6O7K - chains g and w of the 25 polymer chains in the assembly; structure by electron microscopy, 4.20 A resolution (low resolution: residue-level contacts below are approximate; hydrogen-bond / salt-bridge calls are withheld).

== Chain g ==
Molecule: 16S ribosomal RNA
Source organism: Escherichia coli
Sequence (1539 nucleotides; numbered 2 to 1540; the number before each row is that of its first residue):
     2 AAUUGAAGAG UUUGAUCAUG GCUCAGAUUG AACGCUGGCG GCAGGCCUAA CACAUGCAAG
    62 UCGAACGGUA ACAGGAAGAA GCUUGCUUCU UUGCUGACGA GUGGCGGACG GGUGAGUAAU
   122 GUCUGGGAAA CUGCCUGAUG GAGGGGGAUA ACUACUGGAA ACGGUAGCUA AUACCGCAUA
   182 ACGUCGCAAG ACCAAAGAGG GGGACCUUCG GGCCUCUUGC CAUCGGAUGU GCCCAGAUGG
   242 GAUUAGCUAG UAGGUGGGGU AACGGCUCAC CUAGGCGACG AUCCCUAGCU GGUCUGAGAG
   302 GAUGACCAGC CACACUGGAA CUGAGACACG GUCCAGACUC CUACGGGAGG CAGCAGUGGG
   362 GAAUAUUGCA CAAUGGGCGC AAGCCUGAUG CAGCCAUGCC GCGUGUAUGA AGAAGGCCUU
   422 CGGGUUGUAA AGUACUUUCA GCGGGGAGGA AGGGAGUAAA GUUAAUACCU UUGCUCAUUG
   482 ACGUUACCCG CAGAAGAAGC ACCGGCUAAC UCCGUGCCAG CAGCCGCGGU AAUACGGAGG
   542 GUGCAAGCGU UAAUCGGAAU UACUGGGCGU AAAGCGCACG CAGGCGGUUU GUUAAGUCAG
   602 AUGUGAAAUC CCCGGGCUCA ACCUGGGAAC UGCAUCUGAU ACUGGCAAGC UUGAGUCUCG
   662 UAGAGGGGGG UAGAAUUCCA GGUGUAGCGG UGAAAUGCGU AGAGAUCUGG AGGAAUACCG
   722 GUGGCGAAGG CGGCCCCCUG GACGAAGACU GACGCUCAGG UGCGAAAGCG UGGGGAGCAA
   782 ACAGGAUUAG AUACCCUGGU AGUCCACGCC GUAAACGAUG UCGACUUGGA GGUUGUGCCC
   842 UUGAGGCGUG GCUUCCGGAG CUAACGCGUU AAGUCGACCG CCUGGGGAGU ACGGCCGCAA
   902 GGUUAAAACU CAAAUGAAUU GACGGGGGCC CGCACAAGCG GUGGAGCAUG UGGUUUAAUU
   962 CGAUGCAACG CGAAGAACCU UACCUGGUCU UGACAUCCAC GGAAGUUUUC AGAGAUGAGA
  1022 AUGUGCCUUC GGGAACCGUG AGACAGGUGC UGCAUGGCUG UCGUCAGCUC GUGUUGUGAA
  1082 AUGUUGGGUU AAGUCCCGCA ACGAGCGCAA CCCUUAUCCU UUGUUGCCAG CGGUCCGGCC
  1142 GGGAACUCAA AGGAGACUGC CAGUGAUAAA CUGGAGGAAG GUGGGGAUGA CGUCAAGUCA
  1202 UCAUGGCCCU UACGACCAGG GCUACACACG UGCUACAAUG GCGCAUACAA AGAGAAGCGA
  1262 CCUCGCGAGA GCAAGCGGAC CUCAUAAAGU GCGUCGUAGU CCGGAUUGGA GUCUGCAACU
  1322 CGACUCCAUG AAGUCGGAAU CGCUAGUAAU CGUGGAUCAG AAUGCCACGG UGAAUACGUU
  1382 CCCGGGCCUU GUACACACCG CCCGUCACAC CAUGGGAGUG GGUUGCAAAA GAAGUAGGUA
  1442 GCUUAACCUU CGGGAGGGCG CUUACCACUU UGUGAUUCAU GACUGGGGUG AAGUCGUAAC
  1502 AAGGUAACCG UAGGGGAACC UGCGGUUGGA UCACCUCCU

== Chain w ==
Name: 30S ribosomal protein S14
Source organism: Escherichia coli
UniProtKB: A0A090BZT4 (A0A090BZT4_ECOLX); the author numbering skips numbers that UniProt does not, so the offset changes along the chain: 1-35 = UniProt 2-36; 37-101 = UniProt 37-101
Sequence (100 residues; each row starts with the number of its first residue; note: 1 number in that range is skipped by the numbering (no residue carries it; nothing is unmodelled there)):
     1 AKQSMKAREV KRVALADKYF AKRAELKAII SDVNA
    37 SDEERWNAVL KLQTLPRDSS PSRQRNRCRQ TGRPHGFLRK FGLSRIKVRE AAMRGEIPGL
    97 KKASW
Not modelled in the structure: 37-40

== Chain g / chain w interface ==
Contacting residue pairs (79; chain g residue first):
  G973(g) with Arg69(w); Arg81(w)
  A974(g) with Arg69(w); His71(w); Arg81(w)
  A975(g) with Gly72(w)
  G976(g) with His71(w); Gly72(w)
  A977(g) with Arg61(w); His71(w)
  C979(g) with Arg53(w); Ser58(w); Arg59(w)
  C980(g) with Arg12(w); Arg59(w)
  U981(g) with Arg8(w); Arg12(w); Arg61(w); Arg63(w); Pro70(w)
  U982(g) with Arg63(w); Pro70(w)
  A983(g) with Met5(w); Arg8(w)
  A994(g) with Gln3(w); Ser4(w); Ala7(w)
  C995(g) with Ala7(w)
  U1007(g) with Lys18(w)
  U1008(g) with Lys22(w); Arg23(w)
  G1048(g) with Lys2(w); Gln3(w)
  U1049(g) with Ala1(w); Lys2(w)
  G1050(g) with Lys2(w)
  U1060(g) with Arg85(w)
  C1114(g) with Ser100(w)
  U1115(g) with Ser100(w); Trp101(w)
  G1186(g) with Trp101(w)
  G1187(g) with Ser100(w)
  A1188(g) with Ser100(w)
  U1189(g) with Lys98(w)
  U1202(g) with Ala1(w); Thr67(w); Arg69(w); Ile82(w); Lys83(w)
  C1203(g) with Ala1(w); Thr67(w); Lys83(w)
  G1215(g) with Lys2(w)
  A1216(g) with Lys2(w); Ser4(w)
  C1217(g) with Ser4(w); Arg8(w); Lys11(w)
  C1218(g) with Lys11(w)
  A1219(g) with Arg53(w); Arg59(w)
  G1220(g) with Arg53(w)
  G1316(g) with Ser56(w)
  C1317(g) with Phe20(w); Lys27(w); Gln49(w); Arg53(w); Ser56(w)
  A1318(g) with Lys27(w)
  A1357(g) with Leu74(w)
  U1358(g) with Phe73(w); Leu74(w); Arg75(w)
  C1359(g) with Phe73(w); Arg75(w)
  A1360(g) with Ser58(w); Arg75(w)
  A1368(g) with Trp101(w)
  C1369(g) with Trp101(w)
Also at the interface, not in a pair above, chain g (46 interface residues in all): G1006, U1009, G1047, C1059, A1257
Also at the interface, not in a pair above, chain w (39 interface residues in all): Asp54, Pro57, Lys76

== In short ==
46 residues of chain g face 39 of chain w across their interface.
Chain g is 16S ribosomal RNA and chain w is 30S ribosomal protein S14, both from Escherichia coli; the
structure, 30S initiation complex, was determined by electron microscopy.
